Entry 5G30 (X-ray diffraction, 1.65 A resolution); this record covers chains B and C.

Chain B (and C):
Protein: Thioredoxin
Source organism: Litopenaeus vannamei
Notes: EC 1.8.1.9; chain C of this document is another copy of the same molecule, construct and numbering; everything in this record applies to it too
UniProt: B1PWB9 (B1PWB9_LITVA); residues 1-105 here = UniProt positions 1-105
Sequence (105 residues; each row starts with the number of its first residue):
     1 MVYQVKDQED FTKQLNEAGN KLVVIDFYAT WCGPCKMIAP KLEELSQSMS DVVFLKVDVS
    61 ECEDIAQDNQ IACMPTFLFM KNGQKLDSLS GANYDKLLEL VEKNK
Sequence notes: conflict Phe-11 (Ser in B1PWB9); engineered mutation Ser-60 (Asp in B1PWB9)
Disulfide bonds: Cys-32/Cys-35

Interface between chain B and chain C:
Inter-chain disulfides: Cys-73(B)/Cys-73(C)
Pairs across the interface (25; chain B residue first):
  Thr-30(B) with Glu-63(C), hydrogen bond; Gln-67(C)
  Trp-31(B) with Val-59(C), hydrophobic; Glu-63(C), hydrogen bond (backbone-side chain); Gln-67(C); Ile-71(C); Met-74(C), hydrophobic
  Gly-33(B) with Gln-67(C)
  Lys-36(B) with Gln-67(C), hydrogen bond
  Val-59(B) with Trp-31(C)
  Glu-63(B) with Thr-30(C), hydrogen bond; Trp-31(C); Ser-60(C)
  Ala-66(B) with Trp-31(C), hydrophobic
  Gln-67(B) with Thr-30(C); Trp-31(C); Lys-36(C), hydrogen bond
  Ile-71(B) with Trp-31(C)
  Ala-72(B) with Ala-72(C); Cys-73(C); Met-74(C), hydrogen bond (backbone-backbone)
  Cys-73(B) with Ala-72(C); Cys-73(C), disulfide
  Met-74(B) with Trp-31(C), hydrophobic; Ala-72(C), hydrogen bond (backbone-backbone)
Also at the interface, not in a pair above, chain B (14 interface residues in all): Cys-32, Ser-60
Also at the interface, not in a pair above, chain C (13 interface residues in all): Gly-33, Ala-66

In short:
14 residues of chain B face 13 of chain C across their interface; the contacts include 1 disulfide bond and 7
hydrogen bonds. Polar contacts include Thr-30(B)/Glu-63(C), Trp-31(B)/Glu-63(C) and Lys-36(B)/Gln-67(C).
Both chains are Thioredoxin (Litopenaeus vannamei). Entry 5G30 (Crystallographic structure of mutant D60S of
thioredoxin from Litopenaeus vannamei) was determined by X-ray diffraction, deposited together with 5G2Z and
5G31.
